Entry 8P0X (electron microscopy, 7.50 A resolution (low resolution: residue-level contacts below are approximate; hydrogen-bond / salt-bridge calls are withheld)); this record covers chains N and O of the 5 polymer chains in the assembly.

# Chain N
Protein: Vacuolar protein sorting-associated protein 29
Organism: Homo sapiens
UniProtKB: Q9UBQ0 (VPS29_HUMAN); residue numbers follow UniProt; this construct covers 1-182
Amino-acid sequence (182 residues; numbered 1 to 182; the number before each row is that of its first residue):
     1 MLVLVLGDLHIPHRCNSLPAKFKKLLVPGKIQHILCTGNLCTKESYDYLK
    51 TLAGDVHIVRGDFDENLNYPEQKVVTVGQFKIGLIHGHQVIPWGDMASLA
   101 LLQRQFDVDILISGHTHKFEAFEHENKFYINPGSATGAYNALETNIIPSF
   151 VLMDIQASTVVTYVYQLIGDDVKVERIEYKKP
UniProt features mapped onto this chain:
  - binding site (Zn(2+)): Asp8, His10, Asn39, Asp62, His86, His115, His117
  - modified residue: Lys50 (N6-acetyllysine)
  - mutagenesis: Asp8 (D8A: Loss of in vitro protein phosphatase activity), Asn39 (N39A: Loss of in vitro protein phosphatase activity; N39D: No effect on in vitro protein phosphatase activity), Asp62 (D62A/N: Loss of in vitro protein phosphatase activity), Leu67 (L67D: Impairs interaction with VPS35L), His86 (H86A: Loss of in vitro protein phosphatase activity), Val90 (V90D: Impairs interaction with VPS35), Ile91 (I91D: Impairs interaction with VPS35. Impairs interaction with VPS35L and CCC complex association), Trp93 (W93A: Impairs interaction with VPS35L and CCC complex association), His117 (H117A: Loss of in vitro protein phosphatase activity), Leu152 (L152E: Impairs interaction with TBC1D5. Impairs interaction with VPS35L), Tyr165 (Y165A: Impairs interaction with VPS35L), Val174 (V174D: Impairs interaction with VPS35L)

# Chain O
Protein: VPS35 endosomal protein-sorting factor-like
Organism: Homo sapiens
UniProtKB: Q7Z3J2 (VP35L_HUMAN); residues 1-963 here = UniProt positions 1-963
Amino-acid sequence (963 residues; numbered 1 to 963; the number before each row is that of its first residue):
     1 MAVFPWHSRNRNYKAEFASCRLEAVPLEFGDYHPLKPITVTESKTKKVNR
    51 KGSTSSTSSSSSSSVVDPLSSVLDGTDPLSMFAATADPAALAAAMDSSRR
   101 KRDRDDNSVVGSDFEPWTNKRGEILARYTTTEKLSINLFMGSEKGKAGTA
   151 TLAMSEKVRTRLEELDDFEEGSQKELLNLTQQDYVNRIEELNQSLKDAWA
   201 SDQKVKALKIVIQCSKLLSDTSVIQFYPSKFVLITDILDTFGKLVYERIF
   251 SMCVDSRSVLPDHFSPENANDTAKETCLNWFFKIASIRELIPRFYVEASI
   301 LKCNKFLSKTGISECLPRLTCMIRGIGDPLVSVYARAYLCRVGMEVAPHL
   351 KETLNKNFFDFLLTFKQIHGDTVQNQLVVQGVELPSYLPLYPPAMDWIFQ
   401 CISYHAPEALLTEMMERCKKLGNNALLLNSVMSAFRAEFIATRSMDFIGM
   451 IKECDESGFPKHLLFRSLGLNLALADPPESDRLQILNEAWKVITKLKNPQ
   501 DYINCAEVWVEYTCKHFTKREVNTVLADVIKHMTPDRAFEDSYPQLQLII
   551 KKVIAHFHDFSVLFSVEKFLPFLDMFQKESVRVEVCKCIMDAFIKHQQEP
   601 TKDPVILNALLHVCKTMHDSVNALTLEDEKRMLSYLINGFIKMVSFGRDF
   651 EQQLSFYVESRSMFCNLEPVLVQLIHSVNRLAMETRKVMKGNHSRKTAAF
   701 VRACVAYCFITIPSLAGIFTRLNLYLHSGQVALANQCLSQADAFFKAAIS
   751 LVPEVPKMINIDGKMRPSESFLLEFLCNFFSTLLIVPDHPEHGVLFLVRE
   801 LLNVIQDYTWEDNSDEKIRIYTCVLHLLSAMSQETYLYHIDKVDSNDSLY
   851 GGDSKFLAENNKLCETVMAQILEHLKTLAKDEALKRQSSLGLSFFNSILA
   901 HGDLRNNKLNQLSVNLWHLAQRHGCADTRTMVKTLEYIKKQSKQPDMTHL
   951 TELALRLPLQTRT
Not modelled in the structure: 38-109
UniProt features mapped onto this chain:
  - modified residue: Ser265 (Phosphoserine)
  - natural variant: Ala830 (A830T: In RTSC3)
Reported in the primary citation:
  - post-translational modification sites: Ser70, Ser71, Thr76, Ser80
  - disease-associated variants - A830T: unchanged binding to Vacuolar protein sorting-associated protein 26C
  - disease-associated variants - A830T: decreased binding to WASH complex
  - disease-associated variants - A830T: decreased binding to rest of the Commander complex

# Chain N / chain O interface
Contacting residue pairs (14; chain N residue first):
  His13(N) with His676(O); Arg680(O)
  His88(N) with Glu774(O)
  Ala121(N) with Arg21(O); Leu22(O)
  Phe122(N) with Cys20(O)
  Glu123(N) with Ser19(O); Cys20(O)
  His124(N) with Ser19(O); Cys20(O)
  Val174(N) with Pro26(O); Leu27(O)
  Glu175(N) with Val25(O)
  Arg176(N) with Val25(O)
Interface residues without a listed pair, chain N (11 interface residues in all): Leu25, Tyr163
Interface residues without a listed pair, chain O (14 interface residues in all): Ala24, Pro34, Leu35, Asn778

# Overview
11 residues of chain N face 14 of chain O across their interface. Curated annotation (UniProt) lists 7
Zn2+-binding residues and 12 mutagenesis sites on chain N. From the paper: A830T of chain O reduces binding to
WASH complex; modification sites Ser70(O), Ser71(O) and Thr76(O) among others.
Here chain N is Vacuolar protein sorting-associated protein 29 and chain O is VPS35 endosomal protein-sorting
factor-like, both from Homo sapiens. Entry 8P0X (Structure of the human Commander complex Retriever
Subcomplex) was determined by electron microscopy together with 8P0V and 8P0W from the same study.
